Entry 6MYN (X-ray diffraction, 2.74 A resolution); this record covers chain A.

== Chain A ==
Molecule: Mitogen-activated protein kinase kinase kinase 14
From: Mus musculus
Notes: EC 2.7.11.25
UniProtKB: Q9WUL6 (M3K14_MOUSE); numbering as in UniProt (aligned over 329-675)
Chain sequence (347 residues; each row starts with the number of its first residue):
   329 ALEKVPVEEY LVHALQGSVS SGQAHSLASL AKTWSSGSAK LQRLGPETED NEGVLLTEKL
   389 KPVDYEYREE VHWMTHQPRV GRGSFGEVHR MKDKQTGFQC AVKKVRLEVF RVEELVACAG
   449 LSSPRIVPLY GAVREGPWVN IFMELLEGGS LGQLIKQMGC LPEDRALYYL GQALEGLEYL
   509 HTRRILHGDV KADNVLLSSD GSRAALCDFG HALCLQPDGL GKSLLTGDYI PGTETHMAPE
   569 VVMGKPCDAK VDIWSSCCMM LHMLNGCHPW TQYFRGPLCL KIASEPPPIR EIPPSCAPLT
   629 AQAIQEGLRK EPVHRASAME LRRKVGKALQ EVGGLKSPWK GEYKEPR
Disordered / not traced: 329-333, 364-377, 545-550
Residues lining bound ligands: K6Y ((5s,7s)-9-fluoro-10-[(3R)-3-hydroxy-3-(5-methyl-1,2-oxazol-3-yl)but-1-yn-1-yl]-N~3~-methyl-6,7-dihydro-5H-5,7-methanoimidazo[2,1-a][2]benzazepine-2,3-dicarboxamide): Arg410, Gly411, Glu415, Val416, Ala429, Lys431, Glu442, Cys446, Ile454, Val455, Ile469, Met471, Glu472, Leu473, Leu474, Gly477, Ser478, Asp521, Asn522, Leu524, Leu534, Cys535, Asp536, Phe537
UniProt features mapped onto this chain:
  - active site: Asp517 (Proton acceptor)
  - binding site (ATP): Val408 to Val416, Lys431
  - modified residue: Thr561 (Phosphothreonine)
What the authors report for this chain:
  - binding site for K6Y: Glu442, Met471, Glu472, Leu474, Phe537

== In short ==
Ligands of chain A: compound K6Y. UniProt lists active-site residue Asp517 and 10 ATP-binding residues. The
paper reports a binding site for K6Y at Glu442, Met471 and Glu472 among others.
Chain A is Mitogen-activated protein kinase kinase kinase 14 (Mus musculus); the structure, Crystal structure
of murine NF-kappaB inducing kinase (NIK) bound to inhibitor R7, was determined by X-ray diffraction,
deposited together with 5W5Q.
